Entry 1A1N (X-ray diffraction, 2.00 A resolution); this record covers chains A and C of the 3 polymer chains in the assembly.

[Chain A]
Protein: HLA class I histocompatibility antigen, BW-53 B*5301 alpha chain
Organism: Homo sapiens
UniProt: P30685 (1B35_HUMAN); residues 1-276 here correspond to UniProt positions 25-300 (UniProt number = residue number + 24)
Amino-acid sequence (276 residues; numbered 1 to 276; the number before each row is that of its first residue):
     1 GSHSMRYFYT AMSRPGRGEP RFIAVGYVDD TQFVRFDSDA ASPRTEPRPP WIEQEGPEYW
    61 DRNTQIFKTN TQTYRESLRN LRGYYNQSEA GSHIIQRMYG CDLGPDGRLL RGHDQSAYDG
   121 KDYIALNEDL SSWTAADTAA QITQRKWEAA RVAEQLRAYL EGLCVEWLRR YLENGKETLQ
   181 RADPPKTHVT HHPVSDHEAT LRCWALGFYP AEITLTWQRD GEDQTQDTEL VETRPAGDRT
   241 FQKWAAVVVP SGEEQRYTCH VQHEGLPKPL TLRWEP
Differences from the reference sequence: conflict P49 (Ala73 in P30685)
Disulfide bonds: C101-C164, C203-C259

[Chain C]
Protein: Peptide vplrpmty
Organism: Human immunodeficiency virus 1
Amino-acid sequence (8 residues; each row starts with the number of its first residue):
     1 VPLRPMTY

[Chain A / chain C interface]
Pairs across the interface (38; chain A residue first):
  Y7(A) - V1(C)
  Y7(A) - P2(C)
  Y9(A) - P2(C)
  R62(A) - R4(C)
  N63(A) - P2(C)
  I66(A) - P2(C)  hydrophobic
  I66(A) - L3(C)
  I66(A) - R4(C)
  F67(A) - P2(C)  hydrophobic
  T69(A) - P5(C)
  T73(A) - M6(C)
  T73(A) - T7(C)
  Y74(A) - Y8(C)  hydrogen bond
  E76(A) - T7(C)
  S77(A) - T7(C)
  S77(A) - Y8(C)  hydrogen bond (side chain-backbone)
  N80(A) - T7(C)
  N80(A) - Y8(C)
  L81(A) - Y8(C)  hydrophobic
  Y84(A) - Y8(C)  hydrogen bond (side chain-backbone)
  I95(A) - Y8(C)  hydrophobic
  R97(A) - M6(C)  hydrogen bond
  R97(A) - Y8(C)
  Y99(A) - P2(C)
  Y99(A) - L3(C)  hydrogen bond (side chain-backbone)
  S116(A) - Y8(C)  hydrogen bond
  Y123(A) - Y8(C)  hydrophobic
  T143(A) - Y8(C)  hydrogen bond (side chain-backbone)
  K146(A) - Y8(C)  hydrogen bond (side chain-backbone)
  W147(A) - M6(C)
  W147(A) - T7(C)  hydrogen bond (side chain-backbone)
  W147(A) - Y8(C)  hydrophobic
  V152(A) - M6(C)  hydrophobic
  L156(A) - L3(C)  hydrophobic
  Y159(A) - V1(C)  hydrogen bond (side chain-backbone)
  Y159(A) - P2(C)
  Y159(A) - L3(C)
  W167(A) - V1(C)
Interface residues without a listed pair, chain A (31 interface residues in all): Y59, N70, Q96, L163, Y171

[In short]
31 residues of chain A face 8 of chain C across their interface, with 10 hydrogen bonds. Polar contacts
include Y74(A)-Y8(C), S77(A)-Y8(C) and Y84(A)-Y8(C).
Here chain A is HLA class I histocompatibility antigen, BW-53 B*5301 alpha chain (Homo sapiens) and chain C is
Peptide vplrpmty (Human immunodeficiency virus 1). Entry 1A1N (MHC class I molecule B*3501 complexed with
peptide vplrpmty from the nef protein (75-82) of HIV1) was determined by X-ray diffraction.
